6O6X - chains A and B of the 4 polymer chains in the assembly; structure by X-ray diffraction, 2.11 A resolution.

# Chain A (and B)
Protein: Csm6
Source organism: Thermococcus onnurineus (strain NA1)
Notes: chain B of this document is another copy of the same molecule, construct and numbering; everything in this record applies to it too
Reference sequence: B6YWC3 (B6YWC3_THEON); residues 1-432 here = UniProt positions 1-432
Sequence (440 residues; row label = number of the first residue in the row; numbers below 1 keep their minus sign (Met-1 is residue -1)):
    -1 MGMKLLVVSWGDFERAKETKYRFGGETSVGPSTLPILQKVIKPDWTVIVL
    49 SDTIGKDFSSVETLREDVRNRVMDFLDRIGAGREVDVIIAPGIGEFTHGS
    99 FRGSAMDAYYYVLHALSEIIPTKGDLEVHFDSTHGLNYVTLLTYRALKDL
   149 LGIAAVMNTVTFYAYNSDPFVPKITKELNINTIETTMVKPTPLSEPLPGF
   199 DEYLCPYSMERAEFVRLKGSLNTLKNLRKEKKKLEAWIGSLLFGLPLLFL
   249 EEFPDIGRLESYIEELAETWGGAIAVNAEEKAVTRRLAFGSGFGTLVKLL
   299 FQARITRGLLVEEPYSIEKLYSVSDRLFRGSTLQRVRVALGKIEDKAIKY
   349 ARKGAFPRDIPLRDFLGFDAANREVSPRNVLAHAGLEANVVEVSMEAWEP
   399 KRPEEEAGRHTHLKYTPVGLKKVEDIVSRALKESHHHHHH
Disordered / not traced: -1 to 0, 433-438
Differences from the reference sequence: initiating methionine (-1); expression tag (0, 433-438); engineered mutation Ala14 (Trp in B6YWC3), Ala337 (Glu in B6YWC3)

# How chain A and chain B interact
Residue-residue contacts - 78 pairs, chain A then chain B:
  Ile91(A) with Asp166(B); Pro167(B); Asn179(B)
  Gly92(A) with Asp166(B)
  Glu93(A) with Ile172(B)
  Phe94(A) with Pro167(B), hydrophobic; Val169(B), hydrophobic; Ile172(B)
  Thr95(A) with Ile172(B)
  Ala103(A) with Asn179(B); Thr180(B)
  Met104(A) with Thr180(B); Ile181(B); Glu182(B)
  Ser130(A) with Asn135(B); Leu139(B)
  Thr131(A) with Asn135(B)
  Gly133(A) with Asn135(B), hydrogen bond (backbone-side chain)
  Leu134(A) with Pro167(B), hydrophobic
  Asn135(A) with Ser130(B), hydrogen bond (side chain-backbone); Thr131(B), hydrogen bond (side chain-backbone); Gly133(B), hydrogen bond (side chain-backbone); Asn135(B), hydrogen bond; Asn164(B)
  Tyr136(A) with Asn164(B)
  Leu139(A) with Ser130(B); Leu139(B), hydrophobic
  Leu140(A) with Ile181(B)
  Tyr142(A) with Leu139(B), hydrophobic; Arg143(B), hydrogen bond
  Arg143(A) with Tyr142(B); Ile181(B), hydrogen bond (side chain-backbone); Glu182(B), salt bridge
  Asn164(A) with Asn135(B); Tyr136(B)
  Asp166(A) with Ile91(B)
  Pro167(A) with Ile91(B)
  Val169(A) with Arg13(B); Phe94(B), hydrophobic
  Ile172(A) with Thr95(B)
  Lys174(A) with Glu93(B)
  Asn179(A) with Ile91(B); Ala103(B)
  Thr180(A) with Ala103(B); Met104(B)
  Ile181(A) with Met104(B); Leu139(B), hydrophobic; Leu140(B); Arg143(B), hydrogen bond (backbone-side chain)
  Glu182(A) with Met104(B); Arg143(B), salt bridge
  Lys187(A) with Ser192(B); Ser432(B)
  Ser192(A) with Lys187(B), hydrogen bond
  Glu193(A) with Lys187(B), salt bridge
  Phe241(A) with Gly328(B); Ser329(B), hydrogen bond (backbone-side chain)
  Arg327(A) with Ser432(B), hydrogen bond
  Gly328(A) with Phe241(B)
  Ser329(A) with Phe241(B), hydrogen bond (side chain-backbone); Arg333(B); Leu379(B)
  Thr330(A) with Arg333(B), hydrogen bond
  Gln332(A) with Arg376(B); Leu379(B); Ala380(B)
  Arg333(A) with Arg333(B); Ala380(B), hydrogen bond (side chain-backbone); His381(B), hydrogen bond
  Arg335(A) with Arg376(B), hydrogen bond (backbone-side chain)
  Val336(A) with Arg376(B); Ala380(B), hydrophobic
  Arg376(A) with Gln332(B); Arg335(B), hydrogen bond (side chain-backbone)
  Leu379(A) with Ser329(B)
  Ala380(A) with Gln332(B); Arg333(B); Val336(B), hydrophobic
Also at the interface, not in a pair above, chain A (48 interface residues in all): Phe128, His132, Thr138, Thr173, His381, Ser432
Also at the interface, not in a pair above, chain B (47 interface residues in all): Gly92, His132, Leu134, Thr138, Arg327, Gly339, Asn377, Glu431

# Summary
48 residues of chain A face 47 of chain B across their interface; the contacts include 17 hydrogen bonds and 3
salt bridges. Polar contacts include Arg143(A)-Glu182(B), Glu193(A)-Lys187(B) and Gly133(A)-Asn135(B).
Chain A and chain B are both Csm6 (Thermococcus onnurineus (strain NA1)); the structure, Crystal structure of
Csm6 W14A/E337A mutant in complex with cA4 by cocrystallization, was determined by X-ray diffraction (same
publication as 6O6V and 6O71).
